Entry 7Q0J (electron microscopy, 4.30 A resolution (low resolution: residue-level contacts below are approximate; hydrogen-bond / salt-bridge calls are withheld)); this record covers chains D and T of the 8 polymer chains in the assembly.

# Chain D
Molecule: DNA-directed RNA polymerase subunit beta'
From: Escherichia coli
Notes: EC 2.7.7.6
UniProtKB: P0A8T8 (RPOC_ECO57); residues 1-1407 here = UniProt positions 1-1407
Sequence (1407 residues; numbered 1 to 1407; the number before each row is that of its first residue):
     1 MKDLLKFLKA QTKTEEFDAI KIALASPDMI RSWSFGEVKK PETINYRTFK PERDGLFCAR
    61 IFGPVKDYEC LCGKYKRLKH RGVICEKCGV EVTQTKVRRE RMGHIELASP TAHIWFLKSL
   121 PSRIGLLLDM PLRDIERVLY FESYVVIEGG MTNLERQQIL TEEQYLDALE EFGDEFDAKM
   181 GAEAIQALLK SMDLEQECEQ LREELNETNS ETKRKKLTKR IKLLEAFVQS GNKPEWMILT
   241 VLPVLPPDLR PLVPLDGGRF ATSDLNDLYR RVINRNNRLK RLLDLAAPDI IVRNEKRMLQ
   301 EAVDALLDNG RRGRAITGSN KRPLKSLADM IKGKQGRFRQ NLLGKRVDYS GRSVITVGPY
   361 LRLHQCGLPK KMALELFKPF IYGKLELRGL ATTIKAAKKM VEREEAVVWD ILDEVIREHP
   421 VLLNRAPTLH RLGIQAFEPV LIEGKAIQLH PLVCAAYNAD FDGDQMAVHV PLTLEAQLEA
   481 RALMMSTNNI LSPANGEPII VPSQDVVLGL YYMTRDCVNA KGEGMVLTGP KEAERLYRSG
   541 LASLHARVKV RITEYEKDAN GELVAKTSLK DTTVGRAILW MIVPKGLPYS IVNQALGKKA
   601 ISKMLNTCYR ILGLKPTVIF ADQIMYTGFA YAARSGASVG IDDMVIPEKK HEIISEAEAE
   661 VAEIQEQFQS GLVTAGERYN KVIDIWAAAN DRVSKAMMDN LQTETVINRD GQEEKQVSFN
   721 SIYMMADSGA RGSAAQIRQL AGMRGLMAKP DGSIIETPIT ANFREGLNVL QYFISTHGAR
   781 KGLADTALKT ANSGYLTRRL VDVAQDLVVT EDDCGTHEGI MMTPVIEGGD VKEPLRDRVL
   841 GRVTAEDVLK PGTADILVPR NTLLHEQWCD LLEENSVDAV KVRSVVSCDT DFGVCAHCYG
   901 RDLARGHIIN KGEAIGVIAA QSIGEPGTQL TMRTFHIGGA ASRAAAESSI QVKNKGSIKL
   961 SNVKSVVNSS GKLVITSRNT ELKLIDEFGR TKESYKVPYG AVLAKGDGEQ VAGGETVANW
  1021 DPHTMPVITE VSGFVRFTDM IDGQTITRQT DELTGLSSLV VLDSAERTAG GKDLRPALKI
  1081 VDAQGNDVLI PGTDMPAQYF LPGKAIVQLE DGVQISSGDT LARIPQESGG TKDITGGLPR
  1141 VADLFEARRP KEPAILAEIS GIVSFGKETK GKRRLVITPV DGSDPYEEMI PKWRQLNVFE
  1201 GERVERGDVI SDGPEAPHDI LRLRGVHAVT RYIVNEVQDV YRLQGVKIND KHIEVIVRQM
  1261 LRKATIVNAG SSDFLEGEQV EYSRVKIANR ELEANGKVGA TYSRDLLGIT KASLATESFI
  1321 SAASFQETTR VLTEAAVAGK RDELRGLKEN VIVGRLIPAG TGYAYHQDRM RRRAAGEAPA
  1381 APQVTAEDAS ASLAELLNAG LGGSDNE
Not modelled in the structure: 1-15, 934-947, 1127-1135, 1374-1407
Bound ions: Zn2+ site 1: Cys-72, Cys-85, Cys-88; Mg2+: Asp-460, Asp-462, Asp-464 (shared with 1 residue of chain R); Zn2+ site 2: Cys-814, Cys-888, Cys-895
UniProt features mapped onto this chain:
  - binding site (Zn(2+)): Cys-70, Cys-72, Cys-85, Cys-88, Cys-814, Cys-888, Cys-895, Cys-898
  - binding site (Mg(2+)): Asp-460, Asp-462, Asp-464
  - modified residue: Lys-972 (N6-acetyllysine)

# Chain T
Molecule: tDNA
Sequence (39 nucleotides; numbered 1 to 39; the number before each row is that of its first residue):
     1 CTCTGAATCT CTTCCGACGC GCCGCGGGAC GTACTGACC
Not modelled in the structure: 27-39

# How chain D and chain T interact
Residue-residue contacts (25; chain D residue first):
  Asn-209(D) / DG5(T)
  Ser-210(D) / DT4(T)
  Ser-210(D) / DG5(T)
  Glu-211(D) / DG5(T)
  Arg-259(D) / DG26(T)
  Ala-261(D) / DG26(T)
  Arg-311(D) / DC14(T)
  Ser-319(D) / DG26(T)
  Lys-334(D) / DC15(T)
  Lys-334(D) / DG16(T)
  Lys-334(D) / DA17(T)
  Arg-339(D) / DG16(T)
  Arg-339(D) / DC18(T)
  Arg-346(D) / DC20(T)
  Arg-352(D) / DC20(T)
  Thr-790(D) / DA17(T)
  Ala-791(D) / DA17(T)
  Tyr-795(D) / DG16(T)
  Arg-798(D) / DG16(T)
  Gln-1326(D) / DC15(T)
  Gln-1326(D) / DG16(T)
  Glu-1327(D) / DC14(T)
  Glu-1327(D) / DC15(T)
  Thr-1329(D) / DC14(T)
  Arg-1330(D) / DC14(T)
Also at the interface, not in a pair above, chain D (22 interface residues in all): Ala-426, Gly-794, Lys-1172
Also at the interface, not in a pair above, chain T (13 interface residues in all): DA6, DT8, DT13, DG19

# Summary
The interface between chain D and chain T involves 22 residues on one side and 13 on the other. Cys-72(D),
Cys-85(D) and Cys-88(D) coordinate Zn2+ site 1. Asp-460(D), Asp-462(D) and Asp-464(D) coordinate Mg2+. From
UniProt: 8 Zn2+-binding residues and 3 Mg2+-binding residues on chain D.
Here chain D is DNA-directed RNA polymerase subunit beta' (Escherichia coli) and chain T is tDNA. Entry 7Q0J
(RNA polymerase elongation complex in more-swiveled conformation) was determined by electron microscopy,
deposited together with 7PY0, 7PY1, 7PY3, 7PY5, 7PY6, 7PY7 and 4 further entries.
